PDB entry 8VQ8 | X-ray diffraction, 2.01 A resolution | chains B and C of the 4 polymer chains in the assembly

# Chain B
Name: T cell receptor - LCK1-1 TRBV1 Beta chain
From: Mus musculus
Sequence (243 residues; row label = number of the first residue in the row; note: 13 numbers in that range are skipped by the numbering (no residue carries them; nothing is unmodelled there)):
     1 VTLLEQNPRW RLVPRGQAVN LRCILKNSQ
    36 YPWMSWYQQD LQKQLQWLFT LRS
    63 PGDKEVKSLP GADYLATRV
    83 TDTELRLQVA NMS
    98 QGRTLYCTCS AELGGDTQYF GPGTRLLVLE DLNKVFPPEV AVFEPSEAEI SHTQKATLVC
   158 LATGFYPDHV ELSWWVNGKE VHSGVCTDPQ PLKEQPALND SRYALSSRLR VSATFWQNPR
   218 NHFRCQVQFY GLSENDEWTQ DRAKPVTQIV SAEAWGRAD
Unresolved in the structure: 232, 256
Disulfide bonds: Cys-23/Cys-104, Cys-157/Cys-222

# Chain C
Name: H-2 class II histocompatibility antigen, A-B alpha chain
From: Mus musculus
Reference sequence: P14434 (HA2B_MOUSE); residues 1-180 here correspond to UniProt positions 26-205 (UniProt number = residue number + 25)
Sequence (188 residues; each row starts with the number of its first residue):
     1 DIEADHVGTY GISVYQSPGD IGQYTFEFDG DELFYVDLDK KETVWMLPEF GQLASFDPQG
    61 GLQNIAVVKH NLGVLTKRSN STPATNEAPQ ATVFPKSPVL LGQPNTLICF VDNIFPPVIN
   121 ITWLRNSKSV ADGVYETSFF VNRDYSFHKL SYLTFIPSDD DIYDCKVEHW GLEEPVLKHW
   181 TSGLEVLF
Unresolved in the structure: 187-188
Differences from the reference sequence: expression tag (181-188)
UniProt features mapped onto this chain:
  - glycosylation: Asn-120 (N-linked (GlcNAc...) asparagine)
Disulfide bonds: Cys-109/Cys-165

# How chain B and chain C interact
Contacting residue pairs - 8 pairs, chain B then chain C:
  Trp-38(B) / Gln-63(C)
  Trp-38(B) / Val-67(C)  hydrophobic
  Trp-52(B) / Gln-59(C)
  Thr-55(B) / Gln-63(C)  hydrogen bond (backbone-side chain)
  Arg-57(B) / Ala-66(C)
  Arg-57(B) / His-70(C)
  Lys-66(B) / Lys-41(C)  hydrogen bond (backbone-side chain)
  Leu-110(B) / Gln-63(C)
Other interface residues (no listed pair), chain B (8 interface residues in all): Ser-58, Glu-67
Other interface residues (no listed pair), chain C (7 interface residues in all): Lys-69

# Overview
8 residues of chain B face 7 of chain C across their interface, with 2 hydrogen bonds. Among the polar pairs
are Thr-55(B)/Gln-63(C) and Lys-66(B)/Lys-41(C).
Chain B is T cell receptor - LCK1-1 TRBV1 Beta chain and chain C is H-2 class II histocompatibility antigen,
A-B alpha chain, both from Mus musculus; the structure, Immune receptor complex, was determined by X-ray
diffraction (same publication as 9AUD).
